PDB entry 5LMX | electron microscopy, 4.90 A resolution (low resolution: residue-level contacts below are approximate; hydrogen-bond / salt-bridge calls are withheld) | chains B and J of the 14 polymer chains in the assembly

== Chain B ==
Protein: DNA-directed RNA polymerase I subunit RPA135
Source organism: Saccharomyces cerevisiae (strain ATCC 204508 / S288c)
Notes: EC 2.7.7.6
UniProtKB: P22138 (RPA2_YEAST); residue numbers follow UniProt; this construct covers 1-1203
Sequence (1203 residues; row label = number of the first residue in the row):
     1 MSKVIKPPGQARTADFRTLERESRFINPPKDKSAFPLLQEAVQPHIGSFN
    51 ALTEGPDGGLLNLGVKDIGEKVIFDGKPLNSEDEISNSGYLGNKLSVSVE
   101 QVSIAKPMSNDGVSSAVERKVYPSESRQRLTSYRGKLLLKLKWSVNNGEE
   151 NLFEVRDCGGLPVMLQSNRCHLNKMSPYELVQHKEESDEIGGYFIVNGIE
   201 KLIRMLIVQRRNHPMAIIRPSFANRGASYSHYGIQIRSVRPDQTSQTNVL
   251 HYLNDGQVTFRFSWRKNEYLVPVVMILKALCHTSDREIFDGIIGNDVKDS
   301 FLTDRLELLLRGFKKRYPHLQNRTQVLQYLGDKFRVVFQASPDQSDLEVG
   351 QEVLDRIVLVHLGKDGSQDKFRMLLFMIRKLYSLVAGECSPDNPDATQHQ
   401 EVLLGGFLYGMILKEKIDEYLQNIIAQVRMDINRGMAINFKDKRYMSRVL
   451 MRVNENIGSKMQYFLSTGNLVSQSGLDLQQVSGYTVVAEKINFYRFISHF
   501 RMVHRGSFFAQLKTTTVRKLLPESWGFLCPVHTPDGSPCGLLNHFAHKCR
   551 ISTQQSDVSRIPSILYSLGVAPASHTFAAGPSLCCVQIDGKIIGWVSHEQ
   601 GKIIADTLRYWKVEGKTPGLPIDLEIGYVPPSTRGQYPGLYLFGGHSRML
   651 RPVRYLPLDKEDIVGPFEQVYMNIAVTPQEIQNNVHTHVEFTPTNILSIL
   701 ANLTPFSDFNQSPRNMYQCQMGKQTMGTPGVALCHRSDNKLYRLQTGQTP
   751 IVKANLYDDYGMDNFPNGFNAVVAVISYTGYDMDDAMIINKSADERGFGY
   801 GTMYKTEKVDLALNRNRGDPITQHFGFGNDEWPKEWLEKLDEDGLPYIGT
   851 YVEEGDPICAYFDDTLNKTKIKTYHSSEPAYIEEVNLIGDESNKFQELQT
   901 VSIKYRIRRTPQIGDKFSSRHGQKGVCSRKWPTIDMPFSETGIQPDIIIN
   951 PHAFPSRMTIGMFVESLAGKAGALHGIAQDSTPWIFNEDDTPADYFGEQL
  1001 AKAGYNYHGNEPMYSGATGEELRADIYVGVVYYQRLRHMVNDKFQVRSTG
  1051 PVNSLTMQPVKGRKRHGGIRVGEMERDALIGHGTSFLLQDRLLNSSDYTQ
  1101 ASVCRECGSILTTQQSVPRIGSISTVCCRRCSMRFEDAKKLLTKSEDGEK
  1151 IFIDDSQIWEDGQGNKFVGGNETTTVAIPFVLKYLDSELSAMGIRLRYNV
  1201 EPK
Disordered / not traced: 1-11, 80-86, 112-114, 507-517, 535-540, 814-818, 1040-1068, 1141-1156
Metal / ion sites: Zn2+: C1104, C1107, C1128, C1131
Swiss-Prot annotation at these positions:
  - zinc finger: C1104 to C1131 (C4-type)
  - modified residue: S2 (N-acetylserine), S81 (Phosphoserine), S1156 (Phosphoserine)
  - mutagenesis: C1104 (C1104A: No effect; when associated with A-1107; A-1128 and A-1131), C1107 (C1107A: Lethal. Abolishes recruitment of RPA1 to Pol I. No effect; when associated with A-1104; A-1128 and A-1131), C1127 (C1127R: Responsible of suppression of RPA190-5 and RPA190-1 mutations), C1128 (C1128A: No effect; when associated with A-1104; A-1107 and A-1131), C1131 (C1131A: No effect; when associated with A-1104; A-1107 and A-1128)

== Chain J ==
Protein: DNA-directed RNA polymerases I, II, and III subunit RPABC5
Source organism: Saccharomyces cerevisiae (strain ATCC 204508 / S288c)
UniProtKB: P22139 (RPAB5_YEAST); residue numbers follow UniProt; this construct covers 1-70
Sequence (70 residues; row label = number of the first residue in the row):
     1 MIVPVRCFSCGKVVGDKWESYLNLLQEDELDEGTALSRLGLKRYCCRRMI
    51 LTHVDLIEKFLRYNPLEKRD
Disordered / not traced: 70
Metal / ion sites: Zn2+: C7, C10, C45, C46
Swiss-Prot annotation at these positions:
  - binding site (Zn(2+)): C7, C10, C45, C46
  - cross-link: K59 (Glycyl lysine isopeptide (Lys-Gly) (interchain with G-Cter in ubiquitin))

== Chain B / chain J interface ==
Residue-residue contacts (27):
  E22(B) - V54(J)
  E22(B) - D55(J)
  F25(B) - L56(J)
  F25(B) - K59(J)
  F25(B) - R62(J)
  I26(B) - R62(J)
  V181(B) - Y63(J)
  V731(B) - F60(J)
  Q748(B) - F8(J)
  T749(B) - T52(J)
  T749(B) - V54(J)
  I751(B) - T52(J)
  N764(B) - K59(J)
  N770(B) - R48(J)
  V772(B) - S9(J)
  R796(B) - F8(J)
  I943(B) - S9(J)
  K970(B) - Y44(J)
  G972(B) - L51(J)
  A973(B) - Y44(J)
  A973(B) - R47(J)
  A973(B) - R48(J)
  L974(B) - Y44(J)
  L974(B) - R47(J)
  G976(B) - L51(J)
  Y1005(B) - Y44(J)
  E1011(B) - Y44(J)
Also at the interface, not in a pair above, chain B (29 interface residues in all): R21, R743, D763, P766, T941, Q944, H975, I977, V1030
Also at the interface, not in a pair above, chain J (20 interface residues in all): E32, G33, R43, C45, M49, E58

== In short ==
29 residues of chain B and 20 residues of chain J are in contact. C1104(B), C1107(B), C1128(B) and C1131(B)
form the Zn2+ site. From UniProt: 5 mutagenesis sites on chain B; 4 Zn2+-binding residues on chain J.
Chain B is DNA-directed RNA polymerase I subunit RPA135 and chain J is DNA-directed RNA polymerases I, II, and
III subunit RPABC5, both from Saccharomyces cerevisiae (strain ATCC 204508 / S288c); the structure, Monomeric
RNA polymerase I at 4.9 A resolution, was determined by electron microscopy.
